6VQW - chains D and J of the 11 polymer chains in the assembly; structure by electron microscopy, 3.42 A resolution.

# Chain D
Molecule: CRISPR-associated protein Csy3
From: Pseudomonas aeruginosa
Reference sequence: A0A444M080 (A0A444M080_PSEAI); residues 20-360 here correspond to UniProt positions 2-342 (UniProt number = residue number - 18)
Amino-acid sequence (360 residues; numbered 1 to 360; the number before each row is that of its first residue):
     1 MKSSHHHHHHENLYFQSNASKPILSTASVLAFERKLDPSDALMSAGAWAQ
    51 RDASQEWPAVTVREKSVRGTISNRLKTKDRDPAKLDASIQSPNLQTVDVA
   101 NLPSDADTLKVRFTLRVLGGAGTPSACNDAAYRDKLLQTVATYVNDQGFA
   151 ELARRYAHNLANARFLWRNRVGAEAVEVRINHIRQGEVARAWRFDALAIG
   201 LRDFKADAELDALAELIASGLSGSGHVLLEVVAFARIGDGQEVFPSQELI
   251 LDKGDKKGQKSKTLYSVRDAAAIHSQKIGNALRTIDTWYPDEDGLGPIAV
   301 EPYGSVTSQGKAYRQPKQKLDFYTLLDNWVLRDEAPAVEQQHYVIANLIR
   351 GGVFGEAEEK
Disordered / not traced: 1-23, 67-94, 250-261, 357-360
Construct notes: expression tag (1-19)

# Chain J
Molecule: CRISPR-associated endonuclease Cas6/Csy4
From: Pseudomonas aeruginosa
Notes: EC 3.1.-.-
Reference sequence: Q02MM2 (CAS6_PSEAB); residue numbers follow UniProt; this construct covers 1-187
Amino-acid sequence (187 residues; each row starts with the number of its first residue):
     1 MDHYLDIRLRPDPEFPPAQLMSVLFGKLHQALVAQGGDRIGVSFPDLDES
    51 RSRLGERLRIHASADDLRALLARPWLEGLRDHLQFGEPAVVPHPTPYRQV
   101 SRVQAKSNPERLRRRLMRRHDLSEEEARKRIPDTVARALDLPFVTLRSQS
   151 TGQHFRLFIRHGPLQVTAEEGGFTCYGLSKGGFVPWF
Disordered / not traced: 1-8, 85-97, 109-187
Swiss-Prot annotation at these positions:
  - active site: H29 (Proton acceptor)
  - site: S148 (Substrate binding)
  - mutagenesis: H29 (H29A: No pre-crRNA cleavage, still binds crRNA. Does not support formation of the Csy ribonucleoprotein complex; H29D: Cleaves pre-crRNA 910-fold slower; H29K: Cleaves pre-crRNA 130-fold slower), E49 (E49A: No biofilm formation upon phage infection, no crRNA formed; E49K: Restores biofilm formation upon phage infection, crRNA forms), R102 (R102A: Loss of pre-crRNA cleavage, still binds crRNA), Q104 (Q104A: No loss of pre-crRNA cleavage, still binds crRNA), S148 (S148A: Cleaves pre-crRNA 8300-fold slower; S148C: No pre-crRNA cleavage, still binds crRNA), S150 (S150A: Cleaves pre-crRNA 350-fold slower), T151 (T151A: Cleaves pre-crRNA 380-fold slower), F155 (F155A: Very little pre-crRNA cleavage, still binds crRNA), Y176 (Y176A: Cleaves pre-crRNA 130-fold slower; Y176F: Cleaves pre-crRNA 13-fold slower)

# Interface between chain D and chain J
Contacting residue pairs (14; chain D residue first):
  W167(D) with E14(J)
  R202(D) with P11(J), hydrogen bond (side chain-backbone); D81(J)
  L295(D) with P11(J)
  I298(D) with P13(J), hydrophobic
  V306(D) with P13(J)
  S308(D) with P13(J); E14(J); F15(J), hydrogen bond (side chain-backbone); P16(J)
  Q309(D) with D12(J); F15(J), hydrogen bond (side chain-backbone); P16(J); P17(J)
Other interface residues (no listed pair), chain D (8 interface residues in all): G294

# In short
The chain D/chain J interface involves 8 residues from each chain, with 3 hydrogen bonds. Polar contacts
include R202(D)-P11(J), S308(D)-F15(J) and Q309(D)-F15(J). From UniProt: active-site residue H29(J) and 9
mutagenesis sites on chain J.
Chain D is CRISPR-associated protein Csy3 and chain J is CRISPR-associated endonuclease Cas6/Csy4, both from
Pseudomonas aeruginosa; the structure, Type I-F CRISPR-Csy complex with its inhibitor AcrF8, was determined by
electron microscopy, deposited together with 6VQV and 6VQX.
